Entry 4O4H (X-ray diffraction, 2.10 A resolution); this record covers chains C and E of the 6 polymer chains in the assembly.

[Chain C]
Molecule: Tubulin alpha-1B chain
From: Bos taurus
UniProt: P81947 (TBA1B_BOVIN); residue numbers follow UniProt; this construct covers 1-451
Chain sequence (451 residues; numbered 1 to 451; the number before each row is that of its first residue):
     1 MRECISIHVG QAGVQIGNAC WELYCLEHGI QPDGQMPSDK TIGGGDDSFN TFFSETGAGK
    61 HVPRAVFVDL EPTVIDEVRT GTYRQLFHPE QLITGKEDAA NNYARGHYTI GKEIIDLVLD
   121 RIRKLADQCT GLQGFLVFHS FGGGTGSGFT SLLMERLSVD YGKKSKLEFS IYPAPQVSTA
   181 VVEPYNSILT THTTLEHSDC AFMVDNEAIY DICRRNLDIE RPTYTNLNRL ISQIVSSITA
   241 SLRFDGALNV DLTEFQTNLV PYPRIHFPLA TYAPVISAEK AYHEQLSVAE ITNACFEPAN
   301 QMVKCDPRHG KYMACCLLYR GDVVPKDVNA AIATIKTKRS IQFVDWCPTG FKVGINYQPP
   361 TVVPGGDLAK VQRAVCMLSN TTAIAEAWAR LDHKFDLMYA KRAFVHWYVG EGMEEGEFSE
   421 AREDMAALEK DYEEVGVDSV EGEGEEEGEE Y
Unresolved in the structure: 441-451
Small-molecule neighbours: GTP (guanosine-5'-triphosphate): Gly10, Gln11, Ala12, Gln15, Ile16, Asp69, Asp98, Ala99, Ala100, Asn101, Ser140, Gly142, Gly143, Gly144, Thr145, Gly146, Ile171, Pro173, Val177, Ser178, Thr179, Glu183, Asn206, Tyr224, Leu227, Asn228, Ile231

[Chain E]
Molecule: Stathmin-4
From: Rattus norvegicus
UniProt: P63043 (STMN4_RAT); residues 5-145 here correspond to UniProt positions 49-189 (UniProt number = residue number + 44)
Chain sequence (143 residues; each row starts with the number of its first residue):
     3 MADMEVIELN KCTSGQSFEV ILKPPSFDGV PEFNASLPRR RDPSLEEIQK KLEAAEERRK
    63 YQEAELLKHL AEKREHEREV IQKAIEENNN FIKMAKEKLA QKMESNKENR EAHLAAMLER
   123 LQEKDKHAEE VRKNKELKEE ASR
Unresolved in the structure: 3-5, 29-43, 144-145
Differences from the reference sequence: cloning artifact (3-4)
Curated features (UniProtKB/Swiss-Prot):
  - modified residue: Ser46 (Phosphoserine)

[Chain C / chain E interface]
Contacting residue pairs (36):
  His107(C) with Leu101(E); Lys104(E); Met105(E)
  Tyr108(C) with Lys104(E); Met105(E), hydrophobic; Asn108(E), hydrogen bond
  Thr109(C) with Arg112(E)
  Lys112(C) with Met105(E)
  Leu152(C) with Leu101(E), hydrophobic
  Glu155(C) with Leu101(E); Lys104(E), salt bridge
  Arg156(C) with Leu101(E)
  Ser158(C) with Phe93(E); Ile94(E)
  Val159(C) with Ile94(E); Lys98(E)
  Gly162(C) with Asn90(E); Phe93(E); Ile94(E)
  Lys163(C) with Asn90(E), hydrogen bond (backbone-side chain); Phe93(E)
  Thr193(C) with Lys104(E)
  Glu196(C) with Phe93(E)
  His197(C) with Phe93(E); Ala97(E)
  Val409(C) with His115(E), hydrogen bond (backbone-side chain)
  Gly410(C) with Arg112(E)
  Glu411(C) with Asn108(E), hydrogen bond (backbone-side chain); Arg112(E), salt bridge
  Gly412(C) with Asn108(E), hydrogen bond (backbone-side chain); Asn111(E), hydrogen bond (backbone-side chain); Arg112(E)
  Met413(C) with Asn108(E)
  Glu414(C) with Ser107(E), hydrogen bond; Asn111(E), hydrogen bond
  Glu417(C) with Asn108(E)
Interface residues without a listed pair, chain E (14 interface residues in all): Glu89

[In short]
21 residues of chain C and 14 residues of chain E are in contact, with 8 hydrogen bonds and 2 salt bridges.
Polar pairs include Glu155(C)-Lys104(E), Glu411(C)-Arg112(E) and Tyr108(C)-Asn108(E). Ligands of chain C: GTP.
Here chain C is Tubulin alpha-1B chain (Bos taurus) and chain E is Stathmin-4 (Rattus norvegicus). Entry 4O4H
(Tubulin-Laulimalide complex) was determined by X-ray diffraction (same publication as 4O4J, 4O4L and 4O4I).
